PDB entry 4KPF | X-ray diffraction, 3.24 A resolution | chains A and F of the 8 polymer chains in the assembly

# Chain A
Protein: ParC55
Source organism: Streptococcus pneumoniae
Notes: fragment: ParC55
UniProtKB: P72525 (PARC_STRPN); residue numbers follow UniProt; this construct covers 1-488
Amino-acid sequence (496 residues; each row starts with the number of its first residue):
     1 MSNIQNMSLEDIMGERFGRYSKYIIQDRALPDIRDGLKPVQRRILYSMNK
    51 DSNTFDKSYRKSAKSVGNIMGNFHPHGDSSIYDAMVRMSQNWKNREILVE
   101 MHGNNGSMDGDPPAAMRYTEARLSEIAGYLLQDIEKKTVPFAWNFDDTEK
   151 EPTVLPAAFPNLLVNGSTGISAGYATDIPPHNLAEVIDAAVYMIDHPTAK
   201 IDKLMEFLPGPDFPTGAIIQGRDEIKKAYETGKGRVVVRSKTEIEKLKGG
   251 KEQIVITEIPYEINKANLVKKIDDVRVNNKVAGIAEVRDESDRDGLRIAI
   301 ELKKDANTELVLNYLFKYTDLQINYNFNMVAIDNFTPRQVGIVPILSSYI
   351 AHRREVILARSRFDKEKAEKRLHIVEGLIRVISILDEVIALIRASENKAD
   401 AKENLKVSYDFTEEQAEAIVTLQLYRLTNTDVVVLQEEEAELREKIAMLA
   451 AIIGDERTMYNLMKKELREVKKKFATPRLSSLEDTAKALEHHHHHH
Disordered / not traced: 1-2, 485-496
Differences from the reference sequence: conflict Thr-257 (Ile in P72525); expression tag (489-496)
Bound ions: Mg2+: Phe-316, Lys-317, Thr-319, Gln-322
Reported in the primary citation:
  - catalytic residues: Tyr-118
  - binding site for E-site2 (chain F): Tyr-118
  - Mg2+ coordination through a water molecule: Asp-83
  - binding site for the ligand 1UV: Ser-79, Arg-117

# Chain F
Molecule: E-site2
Sequence (11 nucleotides; each row starts with the number of its first residue):
     1 AGTCATTCATG

# How chain A and chain F interact
Pairs across the interface (16; chain A residue first):
  Phe-17(A) / DC8(F)  phosphate contact
  Pro-113(A) / DG2(F)  phosphate contact
  Arg-117(A) / DA1(F)  base contact
  Tyr-118(A) / DA1(F)  covalent bond
  Ile-170(A) / DC8(F)  base contact
  Ile-170(A) / DA9(F)  base contact
  Ser-171(A) / DC8(F)  sugar contact
  Ser-171(A) / DA9(F)  sugar contact
  Ala-172(A) / DC8(F)  phosphate contact
  Gly-173(A) / DC8(F)  phosphate contact
  Gly-173(A) / DA9(F)  hydrogen bond to the phosphate
  Tyr-174(A) / DA9(F)  sugar contact
  Ala-175(A) / DA9(F)  sugar contact
  Lys-233(A) / DG11(F)  salt bridge to the phosphate
  Asn-326(A) / DG11(F)  sugar contact
  Asn-328(A) / DT10(F)  sugar contact
Interface residues without a listed pair, chain A (15 interface residues in all): Ala-114, Ala-115

# Overview
The interface between chain A and chain F involves 15 residues on one side and 6 on the other, with 1 covalent
bond, 1 hydrogen bond and 1 salt bridge. Polar pairs include Gly-173(A)/DA9(F) and Lys-233(A)/DG11(F). The
paper reports the catalytic residue Tyr-118(A); a binding site for the ligand 1UV at Ser-79(A) and Arg-117(A).
Chain A is ParC55 (Streptococcus pneumoniae) and chain F is E-site2; the structure, Novel fluoroquinolones in
complex with topoisomerase IV from S. pneumoniae and E-site G-gate, was determined by X-ray diffraction
together with 4KPE and 3RAD from the same study.
